5R0X - chains A and B; structure by X-ray diffraction, 1.84 A resolution.

== Chain A ==
Name: Pre-mRNA-splicing factor 8
Source organism: Saccharomyces cerevisiae (strain ATCC 204508 / S288c)
Notes: fragment: yPrp8 RNaseH
Reference sequence: P33334 (PRP8_YEAST); residue numbers follow UniProt; this construct covers 1836-2090
Sequence (258 residues; each row starts with the number of its first residue):
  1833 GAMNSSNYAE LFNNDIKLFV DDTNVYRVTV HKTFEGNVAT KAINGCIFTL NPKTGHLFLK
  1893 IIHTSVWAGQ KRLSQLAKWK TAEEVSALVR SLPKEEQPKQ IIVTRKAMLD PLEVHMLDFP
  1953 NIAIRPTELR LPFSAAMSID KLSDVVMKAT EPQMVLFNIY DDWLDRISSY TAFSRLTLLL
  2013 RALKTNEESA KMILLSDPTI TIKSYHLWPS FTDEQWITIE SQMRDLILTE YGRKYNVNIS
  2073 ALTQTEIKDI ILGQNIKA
Disordered / not traced: 2070-2090
Sequence notes: expression tag (1833-1835)

== Chain B ==
Name: A1 cistron-splicing factor AAR2
Source organism: Saccharomyces cerevisiae (strain ATCC 204508 / S288c)
Notes: fragment: GAMA - Aar2(1-152) - SSSSS - Aar2(171-317); engineered mutation(s): L153_D170delinsSSSSS
Reference sequence: P32357 (AAR2_YEAST); aligned to UniProt positions 1-317 over residues 1-317
Sequence (308 residues; each row starts with the number of its first residue; note: 13 numbers in that range are skipped by the numbering (no residue carries them; nothing is unmodelled there); numbers below 1 keep their minus sign (Gly-3 is residue -3)):
    -3 GAMAMNTVPF TSAPIEVTIG IDQYSFNVKE NQPFHGIKDI PIGHVHVIHF QHADNSSMRY
    57 GYWFDCRMGN FYIQYDPKDG LYKMMEERDG AKFENIVHNF KERQMMVSYP KIDEDDTWYN
   117 LTEFVQMDKI RKIVRKDENQ FSYVDSSMTT VQENEL
   166 SSSSSDPAHS LNYTVINFKS REAIRPGHEM EDFLDKSYYL NTVMLQGIFK NSSNYFGELQ
   226 FAFLNAMFFG NYGSSLQWHA MIELICSSAT VPKHMLDKLD EILYYQIKTL PEQYSDILLN
   286 ERVWNICLYS SFQKNSLHNT EKIMENKYPE LL
Disordered / not traced: -3 to 0, 166-169
Sequence notes: expression tag (-3 to 0); conflict Ser166 (Leu153 in P32357), Ser167 (Lys154 in P32357), Ser170 (Leu157 in P32357)

== Interface between chain A and chain B ==
Pairs across the interface - 15 pairs, chain A then chain B:
  Gln1907(A) with Met195(B); Leu199(B)
  Leu1908(A) with Met195(B), hydrophobic
  Trp1911(A) with Glu194(B); Met195(B), hydrophobic; Phe198(B), hydrophobic
  Asp1942(A) with Lys184(B), salt bridge
  Glu1945(A) with Lys184(B), salt bridge
  Val1946(A) with Glu194(B); Phe198(B), hydrophobic
  His1947(A) with Glu194(B)
  Leu1949(A) with Lys184(B); Ser185(B); Arg186(B)
  Asp1950(A) with Arg186(B), salt bridge
Interface residues without a listed pair, chain B (8 interface residues in all): Ile189

== Summary ==
9 residues of chain A and 8 residues of chain B are in contact, with 3 salt bridges. Polar pairs include
Asp1942(A)-Lys184(B), Glu1945(A)-Lys184(B) and Asp1950(A)-Arg186(B).
Chain A is Pre-mRNA-splicing factor 8 and chain B is A1 cistron-splicing factor AAR2, both from Saccharomyces
cerevisiae (strain ATCC 204508 / S288c); the structure, PanDDA analysis group deposition -- Auto-refined data
of Aar2/RNaseH for ground state model 11, DMSO-free, was determined by X-ray diffraction (same publication as
5QY1, 5QY2, 5QY3, 5QY4, 5QY5, 5QY6 and 128 further entries).
